Entry 9BED (X-ray diffraction, 2.02 A resolution); this record covers chains A and C of the 6 polymer chains in the assembly.

== Chain A (and C) ==
Molecule: Molybdenum-pterin-binding protein
Organism: Eubacterium limosum
Notes: chain C of this document is another copy of the same molecule, construct and numbering; everything in this record applies to it too
Reference sequence: A0A0U3FVB3 (A0A0U3FVB3_EUBLI); numbering as in UniProt (aligned over 1-70)
Chain sequence (74 residues; numbered 1 to 74; the number before each row is that of its first residue):
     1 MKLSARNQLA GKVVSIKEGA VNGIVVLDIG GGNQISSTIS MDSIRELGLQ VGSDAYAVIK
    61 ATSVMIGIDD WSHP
Construct notes: expression tag (71-74)
Small-molecule neighbours:
  - molybdate ion (MOO), molecule 1: Ser-4, Ala-5, Arg-6, Lys-60, Ala-61, Thr-62
  - molybdate ion (MOO), molecule 2: Gly-19, Ala-20, Val-21, Asn-22
  - molybdate ion (MOO), molecule 3: Thr-38, Ile-39, Ser-40, Ser-43

== How chain A and chain C interact ==
Pairs across the interface (27):
  Lys-17(A) / Ala-20(C)
  Lys-17(A) / Val-21(C)
  Lys-17(A) / Asp-42(C)  salt bridge
  Lys-17(A) / Arg-45(C)
  Gly-19(A) / Ala-20(C)
  Gly-19(A) / Val-21(C)
  Ala-20(A) / Ala-20(C)
  Asn-22(A) / Val-21(C)
  Asn-22(A) / Asn-22(C)
  Ile-24(A) / Val-21(C)
  Thr-38(A) / Asn-22(C)
  Thr-62(A) / Lys-60(C)  hydrogen bond (backbone-side chain)
  Thr-62(A) / Thr-62(C)  hydrogen bond (backbone-side chain)
  Val-64(A) / Lys-60(C)
  Met-65(A) / Leu-3(C)  hydrophobic
  Met-65(A) / Ser-4(C)
  Met-65(A) / Ala-5(C)  hydrophobic
  Met-65(A) / Lys-60(C)
  Ile-66(A) / Leu-3(C)
  Ile-66(A) / Ser-4(C)  hydrogen bond (backbone-backbone)
  Gly-67(A) / Met-1(C)
  Gly-67(A) / Lys-2(C)
  Ile-68(A) / Met-1(C)
  Ile-68(A) / Lys-2(C)  hydrogen bond (backbone-backbone)
  Asp-70(A) / Met-1(C)  hydrogen bond (side chain-backbone)
  Asp-70(A) / Lys-2(C)  hydrogen bond (backbone-side chain)
  Ser-72(A) / Lys-2(C)  hydrogen bond (backbone-side chain)
Other interface residues (no listed pair), chain A (19 interface residues in all): Glu-18, Gly-23, Ser-63, Asp-69, His-73
Other interface residues (no listed pair), chain C (13 interface residues in all): Ser-40

== In short ==
The interface between chain A and chain C involves 19 residues on one side and 13 on the other, with 7
hydrogen bonds and 1 salt bridge. Polar pairs include Lys-17(A)/Asp-42(C), Thr-62(A)/Lys-60(C) and
Thr-62(A)/Thr-62(C). Chain A binds 3 copies of molybdate ion.
Chain A and chain C are both Molybdenum-pterin-binding protein (Eubacterium limosum); the structure, Tungstate
binding protein (Tungbindin) from Eubacterium limosum with eight molybdates bound, was determined by X-ray
diffraction (same publication as 9BEB, 9BEL, 9BEM, 9BJF and 9D2C).
